PDB entry 6XL9 | electron microscopy, 2.50 A resolution | chains C and T of the 10 polymer chains in the assembly

== Chain C ==
Protein: DNA-directed RNA polymerase subunit beta
Organism: Escherichia coli O157:H7
Notes: EC 2.7.7.6
UniProt: B7MIX3 (RPOB_ECO45); residue numbers follow UniProt; this construct covers 1-1342
Amino-acid sequence (1342 residues; row label = number of the first residue in the row):
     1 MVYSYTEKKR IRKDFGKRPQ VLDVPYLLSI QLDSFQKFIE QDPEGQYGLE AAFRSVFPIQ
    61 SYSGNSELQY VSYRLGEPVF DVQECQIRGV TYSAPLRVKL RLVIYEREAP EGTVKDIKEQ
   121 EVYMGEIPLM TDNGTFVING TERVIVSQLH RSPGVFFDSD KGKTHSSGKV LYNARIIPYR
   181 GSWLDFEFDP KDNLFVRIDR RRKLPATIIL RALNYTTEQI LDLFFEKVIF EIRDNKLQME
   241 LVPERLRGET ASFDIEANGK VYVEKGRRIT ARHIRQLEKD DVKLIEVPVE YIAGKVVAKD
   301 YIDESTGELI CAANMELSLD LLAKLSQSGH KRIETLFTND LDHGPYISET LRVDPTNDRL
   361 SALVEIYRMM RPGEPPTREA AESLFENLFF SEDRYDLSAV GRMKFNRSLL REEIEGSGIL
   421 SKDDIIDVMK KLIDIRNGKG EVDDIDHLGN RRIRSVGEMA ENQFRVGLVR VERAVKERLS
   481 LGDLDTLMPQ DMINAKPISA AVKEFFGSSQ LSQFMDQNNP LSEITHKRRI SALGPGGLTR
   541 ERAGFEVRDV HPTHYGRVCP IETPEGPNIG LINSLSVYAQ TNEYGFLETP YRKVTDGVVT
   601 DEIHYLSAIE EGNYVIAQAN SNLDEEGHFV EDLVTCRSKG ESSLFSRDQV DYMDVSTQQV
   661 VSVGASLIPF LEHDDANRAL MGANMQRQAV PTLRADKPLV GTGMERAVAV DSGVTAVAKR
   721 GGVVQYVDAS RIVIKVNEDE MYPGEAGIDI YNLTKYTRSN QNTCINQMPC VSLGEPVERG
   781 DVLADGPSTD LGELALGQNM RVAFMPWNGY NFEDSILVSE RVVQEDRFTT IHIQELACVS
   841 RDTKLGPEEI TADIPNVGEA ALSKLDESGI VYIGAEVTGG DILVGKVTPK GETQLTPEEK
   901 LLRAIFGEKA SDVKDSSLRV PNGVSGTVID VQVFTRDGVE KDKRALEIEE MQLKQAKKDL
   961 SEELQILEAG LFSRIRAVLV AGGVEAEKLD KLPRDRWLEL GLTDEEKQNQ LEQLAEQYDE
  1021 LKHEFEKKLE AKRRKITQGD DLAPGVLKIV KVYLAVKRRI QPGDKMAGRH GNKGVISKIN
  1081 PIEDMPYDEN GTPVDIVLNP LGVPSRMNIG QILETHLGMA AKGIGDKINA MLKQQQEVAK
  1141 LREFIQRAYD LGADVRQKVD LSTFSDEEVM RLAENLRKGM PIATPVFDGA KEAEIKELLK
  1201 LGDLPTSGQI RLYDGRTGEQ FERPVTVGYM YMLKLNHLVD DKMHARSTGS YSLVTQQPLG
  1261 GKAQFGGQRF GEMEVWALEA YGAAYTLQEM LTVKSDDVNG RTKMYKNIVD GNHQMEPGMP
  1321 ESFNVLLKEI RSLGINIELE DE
Not modelled in the structure: 1-2, 1342
Swiss-Prot annotation at these positions:
  - modified residue (N6-acetyllysine): Lys1022, Lys1200

== Chain T ==
Molecule: synthetic template strand DNA
Sequence (54 nucleotides; row label = number of the first residue in the row):
     1 CGCCGCGTCA GACTCGTAGG AATCTAAACC CTCCCCTTAG GGGAGGGTCA AGGC

== Chain C / chain T interface ==
Contacting residue pairs (17; chain C residue first):
  Arg470(C) with DT23(T), base contact
  Asn494(C) with DC24(T), hydrogen bond to the phosphate
  Lys496(C) with DT23(T), sugar contact; DC24(T), salt bridge to the phosphate
  Pro497(C) with DT23(T), base contact
  Lys503(C) with DA22(T), base contact
  Glu504(C) with DA22(T), base contact
  Gly507(C) with DG19(T), hydrogen bond to the base
  Ser508(C) with DA22(T), base contact
  Phe514(C) with DA18(T), sugar contact; DG19(T), phosphate contact
  Glu541(C) with DG11(T), base contact
  Gly1261(C) with DG16(T), phosphate contact
  Lys1262(C) with DG16(T), hydrogen bond to the phosphate
  Arg1269(C) with DT14(T), salt bridge to the phosphate; DC15(T), hydrogen bond to the phosphate
  Gly1271(C) with DT14(T), phosphate contact
Interface residues without a listed pair, chain C (19 interface residues in all): Asn139, Arg202, Ala500, Gln1268, Met1273
Interface residues without a listed pair, chain T (12 interface residues in all): DC6, DC13, DG20

== Summary ==
The interface between chain C and chain T involves 19 residues on one side and 12 on the other; the contacts
include 4 hydrogen bonds and 2 salt bridges. Among the polar pairs are Gly507(C)-DG19(T), Asn494(C)-DC24(T)
and Lys1262(C)-DG16(T).
Chain C is DNA-directed RNA polymerase subunit beta (Escherichia coli O157:H7) and chain T is synthetic
template strand DNA; the structure, Cryo-EM structure of EcmrR-RNAP-promoter initial transcribing complex with
3-nt RNA transcript (EcmrR-RPitc-3nt), was determined by electron microscopy (same publication as 6XL5, 6XL6,
6XLA, 6XLJ, 6XLK, 6XLL, 6XLM and 6XLN).
